Entry 9LXC (electron microscopy, 3.10 A resolution); this record covers chains B and C of the 3 polymer chains in the assembly.

== Chain B (and C) ==
Molecule: P2X purinoceptor 1
Source organism: Homo sapiens
Notes: chain C of this document is another copy of the same molecule, construct and numbering; everything in this record applies to it too
Reference sequence: P51575 (P2RX1_HUMAN); residues 29-354 here = UniProt positions 29-354
Sequence (326 residues; numbered 29 to 354; the number before each row is that of its first residue):
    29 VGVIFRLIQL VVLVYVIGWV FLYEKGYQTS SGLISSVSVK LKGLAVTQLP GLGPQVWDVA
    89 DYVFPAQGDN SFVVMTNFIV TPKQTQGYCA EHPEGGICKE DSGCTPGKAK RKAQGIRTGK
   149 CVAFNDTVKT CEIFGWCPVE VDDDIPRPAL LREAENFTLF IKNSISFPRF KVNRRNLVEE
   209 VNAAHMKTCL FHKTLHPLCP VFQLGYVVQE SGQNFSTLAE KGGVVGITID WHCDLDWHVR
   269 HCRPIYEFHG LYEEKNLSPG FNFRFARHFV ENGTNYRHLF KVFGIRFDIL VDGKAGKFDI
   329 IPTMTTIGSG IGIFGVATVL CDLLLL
Disordered / not traced: 29-31, 343-354 (chain C: 353-354)
Disulfide bonds: Cys117-Cys165, Cys126-Cys149, Cys132-Cys159, Cys217-Cys227, Cys261-Cys270
Small-molecule neighbours:
  - A1ALI (4,4',4'',4'''-{carbonylbis[azanediylbenzene-5,1,3-triylbis(carbonylazanediyl)]}tetra(benzene-1,3-disulfonic acid)), molecule 1: Lys68, Leu69, Lys70, Gly71, Leu72, Glu181, Asn184, Phe185, Thr186, Phe188, Leu205, Val206, Glu207, Glu208, Val209, Asn210, Ala211, Ala212, Lys215, Thr216, Cys217, Leu218, Leu226, Pro228, Val229
  - A1ALI, molecule 2: Lys136, Ala137, Arg139, Lys140, Asn284, Asn290, Arg292

== How chain B and chain C interact ==
Residue-residue contacts - 52 pairs, chain B then chain C:
  Ile62(B) - His277(C)
  Ile62(B) - Leu318(C)  hydrophobic
  Ser64(B) - Val252(C)
  Ser64(B) - Leu279(C)
  Ser64(B) - Arg314(C)
  Ser64(B) - Asp316(C)  hydrogen bond
  Val65(B) - Arg314(C)
  Ser66(B) - Arg314(C)
  Lys68(B) - Asn290(C)  hydrogen bond (side chain-backbone)
  Leu72(B) - Lys136(C)
  Leu72(B) - Ala141(C)  hydrophobic
  Leu72(B) - Gly143(C)
  Val74(B) - Lys136(C)
  Val74(B) - Ile144(C)  hydrophobic
  Pro82(B) - Phe162(C)
  Gln83(B) - Gln114(C)
  Val84(B) - Gln114(C)  hydrogen bond (backbone-side chain)
  Val84(B) - Phe162(C)
  Val84(B) - Trp164(C)
  Asp86(B) - Arg305(C)  salt bridge
  Ala88(B) - Arg292(C)
  Asp89(B) - Trp164(C)
  Asp89(B) - His296(C)  salt bridge
  Asp89(B) - Arg305(C)  salt bridge
  Ala94(B) - Phe291(C)
  Gln95(B) - Phe92(C)
  Gln95(B) - Pro93(C)
  Gln95(B) - Val101(C)
  Gln95(B) - Phe289(C)
  Glu181(B) - Lys136(C)
  Ser192(B) - Leu279(C)
  Ser194(B) - Leu279(C)
  Asn201(B) - Tyr280(C)
  Asn201(B) - Glu281(C)
  Arg203(B) - Glu281(C)
  Arg203(B) - Lys283(C)
  Arg203(B) - Asn284(C)
  Arg295(B) - His296(C)
  Phe297(B) - Val298(C)  hydrophobic
  Val298(B) - Val298(C)
  Glu299(B) - Val298(C)
  Glu299(B) - Asn300(C)
  Glu299(B) - Gly301(C)
  His306(B) - Asn303(C)  hydrogen bond
  Gly336(B) - Gly340(C)
  Ser337(B) - Gly340(C)
  Ile339(B) - Gly343(C)
  Ile339(B) - Val344(C)  hydrogen bond (backbone-backbone)
  Gly340(B) - Ile339(C)
  Gly340(B) - Gly340(C)  hydrogen bond (backbone-backbone)
  Gly340(B) - Gly343(C)
  Phe342(B) - Gly343(C)
Also at the interface, not in a pair above, chain B (33 interface residues in all): Asp97, Leu205, Glu207
Also at the interface, not in a pair above, chain C (41 interface residues in all): Ser99, Gln142, Gly163, Phe293, Ala294, Leu307, Ile341

== Overview ==
The interface between chain B and chain C involves 33 residues on one side and 41 on the other, with 6
hydrogen bonds and 3 salt bridges. Polar pairs include Asp86(B)-Arg305(C), Asp89(B)-His296(C) and
Asp89(B)-Arg305(C). Ligands of chain B: compound A1ALI.
Chain B and chain C are both P2X purinoceptor 1 (Homo sapiens); the structure, Cryo-EM structure of the P2X1
receptor bound to NF449, was determined by electron microscopy, deposited together with 9LX5.
